Entry 6P27 (X-ray diffraction, 1.59 A resolution); this record covers chains A and B of the 3 polymer chains in the assembly.

== Chain A ==
Molecule: HLA class I histocompatibility antigen, B-8 alpha chain
From: Homo sapiens
UniProtKB: P30460 (1B08_HUMAN); residues 1-276 here correspond to UniProt positions 25-300 (UniProt number = residue number + 24)
Amino-acid sequence (276 residues; row label = number of the first residue in the row):
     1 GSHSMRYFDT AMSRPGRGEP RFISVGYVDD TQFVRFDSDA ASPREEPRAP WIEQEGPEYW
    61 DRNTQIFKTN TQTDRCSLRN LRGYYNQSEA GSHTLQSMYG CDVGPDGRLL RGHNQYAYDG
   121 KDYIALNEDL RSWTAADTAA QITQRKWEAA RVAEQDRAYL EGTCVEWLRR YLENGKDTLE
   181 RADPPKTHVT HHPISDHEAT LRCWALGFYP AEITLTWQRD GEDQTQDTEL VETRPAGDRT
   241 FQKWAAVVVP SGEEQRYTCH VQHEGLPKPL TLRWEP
Differences from the reference sequence: engineered mutation Cys-76 (Glu100 in P30460)
Disulfides: Cys-101/Cys-164, Cys-203/Cys-259
Reported in the primary citation:
  - conformationally variable residues (side-chain flip): Arg-62

== Chain B ==
Molecule: Beta-2-microglobulin
From: Homo sapiens
UniProtKB: P61769 (B2MG_HUMAN); residues 1-99 here correspond to UniProt positions 21-119 (UniProt number = residue number + 20)
Amino-acid sequence (99 residues; each row starts with the number of its first residue):
     1 IQRTPKIQVY SRHPAENGKS NFLNCYVSGF HPSDIEVDLL KNGERIEKVE HSDLSFSKDW
    61 SFYLLYYTEF TPTEKDEYAC RVNHVTLSQP KIVKWDRDM
Disulfides: Cys-25/Cys-80

== How chain A and chain B interact ==
Residue-residue contacts (55):
  Phe-8(A) / Ser-55(B)
  Phe-8(A) / Phe-56(B)
  Asp-9(A) / Phe-56(B)
  Thr-10(A) / Phe-56(B)
  Thr-10(A) / Phe-62(B)
  Met-12(A) / Ser-33(B)
  Met-12(A) / Asp-34(B)
  Val-25(A) / Asp-53(B)
  Val-25(A) / Leu-54(B)
  Val-25(A) / Ser-55(B)
  Tyr-27(A) / Ser-55(B)
  Tyr-27(A) / Tyr-63(B)  hydrogen bond
  Gln-32(A) / Asp-53(B)  hydrogen bond
  Arg-35(A) / Asp-53(B)  salt bridge
  Arg-48(A) / Asp-53(B)  salt bridge
  Gln-96(A) / His-31(B)  hydrogen bond
  Gln-96(A) / Phe-56(B)
  Gln-96(A) / Trp-60(B)  hydrogen bond (side chain-backbone)
  Gln-96(A) / Phe-62(B)
  Ser-97(A) / Phe-56(B)
  Ser-97(A) / Trp-60(B)
  Met-98(A) / Phe-56(B)  hydrophobic
  Met-98(A) / Lys-58(B)
  Met-98(A) / Trp-60(B)  hydrophobic
  Gln-115(A) / Trp-60(B)
  Tyr-116(A) / Trp-60(B)
  Ala-117(A) / Trp-60(B)  hydrophobic
  Asp-119(A) / His-31(B)
  Gly-120(A) / Arg-3(B)  hydrogen bond (backbone-side chain)
  Gly-120(A) / His-31(B)
  Asp-122(A) / Trp-60(B)  hydrogen bond
  His-192(A) / Asp-98(B)
  Arg-202(A) / Asp-98(B)  hydrogen bond (side chain-backbone)
  Arg-202(A) / Met-99(B)
  Trp-204(A) / Asp-98(B)
  Trp-204(A) / Met-99(B)
  Val-231(A) / Gln-8(B)
  Glu-232(A) / Gln-8(B)  hydrogen bond (backbone-side chain)
  Glu-232(A) / Tyr-26(B)
  Glu-232(A) / Ser-28(B)  hydrogen bond
  Thr-233(A) / Tyr-26(B)
  Arg-234(A) / Gln-8(B)  hydrogen bond
  Arg-234(A) / Tyr-10(B)
  Arg-234(A) / Tyr-26(B)
  Arg-234(A) / Met-99(B)  hydrogen bond (side chain-backbone)
  Pro-235(A) / Tyr-10(B)  hydrogen bond (backbone-side chain)
  Pro-235(A) / Asn-24(B)
  Pro-235(A) / Tyr-26(B)
  Ala-236(A) / Arg-12(B)  hydrogen bond (backbone-side chain)
  Ala-236(A) / Asn-24(B)  hydrogen bond (backbone-side chain)
  Gly-237(A) / Arg-12(B)  hydrogen bond (backbone-side chain)
  Gln-242(A) / Tyr-10(B)
  Gln-242(A) / Ser-11(B)  hydrogen bond (side chain-backbone)
  Gln-242(A) / Arg-12(B)  hydrogen bond (side chain-backbone)
  Trp-244(A) / Met-99(B)  hydrogen bond (side chain-backbone)
Interface residues without a listed pair, chain A (35 interface residues in all): Arg-17, Arg-21, Ile-23, Thr-94, Asp-238
Interface residues without a listed pair, chain B (28 interface residues in all): Ile-1, Lys-6, His-13, Pro-32, Ser-57, Leu-65, Arg-97

== Overview ==
The interface between chain A and chain B involves 35 residues on one side and 28 on the other; the contacts
include 18 hydrogen bonds and 2 salt bridges. Polar pairs include Arg-35(A)/Asp-53(B), Arg-48(A)/Asp-53(B) and
Tyr-27(A)/Tyr-63(B). From the paper: conformational variability at Arg-62(A).
Here chain A is HLA class I histocompatibility antigen, B-8 alpha chain and chain B is Beta-2-microglobulin,
both from Homo sapiens. Entry 6P27 (Structure of a nested set of N-terminally extended MHC I-peptides provides
novel insights into antigen processing ...) was determined by X-ray diffraction together with 6P23, 6P2C, 6P2F
and 6P2S from the same study.
